4CKD - chains B and C of the 12 polymer chains in the assembly; structure by electron microscopy, 13.00 A resolution (very low resolution: no residue pairs are listed; an interface is given only as per-side residue counts).

== Chain B (and C) ==
Molecule: Beta-galactosidase
From: Escherichia coli K-12
Notes: EC 3.2.1.23; chain C of this document is another copy of the same molecule, construct and numbering; everything in this record applies to it too
UniProt: P00722 (BGAL_ECOLI); residues 0-1023 here correspond to UniProt positions 1-1024 (UniProt number = residue number + 1)
Sequence (1024 residues; row label = number of the first residue in the row; numbering starts at 0):
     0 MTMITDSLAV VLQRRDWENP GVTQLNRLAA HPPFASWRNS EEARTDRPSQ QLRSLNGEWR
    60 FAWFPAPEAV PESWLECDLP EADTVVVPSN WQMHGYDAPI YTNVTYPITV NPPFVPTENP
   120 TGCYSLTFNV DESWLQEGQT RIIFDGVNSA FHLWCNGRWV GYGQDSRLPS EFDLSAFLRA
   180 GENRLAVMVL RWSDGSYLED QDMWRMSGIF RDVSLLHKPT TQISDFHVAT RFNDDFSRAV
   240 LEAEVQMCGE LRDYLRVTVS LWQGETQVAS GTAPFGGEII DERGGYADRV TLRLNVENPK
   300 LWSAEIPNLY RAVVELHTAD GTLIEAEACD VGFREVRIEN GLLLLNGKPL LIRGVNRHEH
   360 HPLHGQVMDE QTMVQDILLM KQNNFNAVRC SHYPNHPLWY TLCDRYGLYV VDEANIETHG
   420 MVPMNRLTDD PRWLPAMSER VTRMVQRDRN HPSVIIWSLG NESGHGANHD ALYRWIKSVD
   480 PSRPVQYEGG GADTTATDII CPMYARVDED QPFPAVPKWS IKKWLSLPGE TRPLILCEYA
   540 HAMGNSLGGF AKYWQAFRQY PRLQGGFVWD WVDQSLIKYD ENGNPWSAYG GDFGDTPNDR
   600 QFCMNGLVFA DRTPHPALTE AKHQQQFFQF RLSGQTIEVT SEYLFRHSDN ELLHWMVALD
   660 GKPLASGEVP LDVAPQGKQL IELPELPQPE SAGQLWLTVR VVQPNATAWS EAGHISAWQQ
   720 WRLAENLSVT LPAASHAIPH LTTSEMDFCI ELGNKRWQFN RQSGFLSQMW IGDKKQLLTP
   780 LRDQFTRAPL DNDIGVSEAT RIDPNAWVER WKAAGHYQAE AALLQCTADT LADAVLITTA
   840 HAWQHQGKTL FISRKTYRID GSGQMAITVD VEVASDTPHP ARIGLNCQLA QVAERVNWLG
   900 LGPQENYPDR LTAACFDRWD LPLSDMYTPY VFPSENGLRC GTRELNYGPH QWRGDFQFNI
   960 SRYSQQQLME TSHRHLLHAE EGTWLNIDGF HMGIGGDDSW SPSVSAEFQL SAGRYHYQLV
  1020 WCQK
Unresolved in the structure: 0-2
UniProt features mapped onto this chain:
  - active site: Glu461 (Proton donor), Glu537 (Nucleophile)
  - binding site (substrate): Asn102, Asp201, Glu461, Glu537 to His540, Asn604, Trp999
  - binding site (Na(+)): Asp201, Phe601, Asn604
  - binding site (Mg(2+)): Glu416, His418, Glu461, Asn597
  - site: His357 (Transition state stabilizer), His391 (Transition state stabilizer), Trp999 (Important for ensuring that an appropriate proportion of lactose is converted to allolactose)
What the authors report for this chain:
  - catalytic residues: Glu461, His540 (citing earlier work)

== How chain B and chain C interact ==
At this resolution (13 A) residue pairs are not listed: 57 residues of chain B and 56 of chain C lie at the interface.

== In short ==
57 residues of chain B face 56 of chain C across their interface. UniProt lists active-site residues Glu461(B)
and Glu537(B), 9 substrate-binding residues, 3 Na+-binding residues and 4 Mg2+-binding residues on chain B.
From the paper: catalytic residues Glu461(B) and His540(B).
Both chains are Beta-galactosidase (Escherichia coli K-12). Entry 4CKD (Model of complex between the E.coli
enzyme beta-galactosidase and four single chain Fv antibody domains scFv13R4) was determined by electron
microscopy.
